3WYB - chains A and B; structure by X-ray diffraction, 2.40 A resolution.

# Chain A (and B)
Protein: Meso-diaminopimelate D-dehydrogenase
From: Ureibacillus thermosphaericus
Notes: EC 1.4.1.16; chain B of this document is another copy of the same molecule, construct and numbering; everything in this record applies to it too
UniProt: G1UII1 (DAPDH_URETH); residues 1-326 here = UniProt positions 1-326
Amino-acid sequence (334 residues; each row starts with the number of its first residue):
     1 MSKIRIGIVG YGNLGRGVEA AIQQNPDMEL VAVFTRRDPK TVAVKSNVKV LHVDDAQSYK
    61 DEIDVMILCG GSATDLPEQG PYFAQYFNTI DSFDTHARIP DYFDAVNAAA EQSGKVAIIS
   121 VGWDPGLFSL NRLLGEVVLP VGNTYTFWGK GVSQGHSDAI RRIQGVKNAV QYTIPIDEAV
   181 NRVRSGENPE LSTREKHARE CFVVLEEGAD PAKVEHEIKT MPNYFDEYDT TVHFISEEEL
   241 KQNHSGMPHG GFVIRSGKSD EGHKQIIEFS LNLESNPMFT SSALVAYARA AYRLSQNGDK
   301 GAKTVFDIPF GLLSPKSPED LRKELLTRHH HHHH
Not modelled in the structure: 1, 329-334
Construct notes: expression tag (327-334)
Swiss-Prot annotation at these positions:
  - binding site (NADP(+)): Tyr-11 to Leu-14, Thr-35 to Arg-37, Cys-69 to Ser-72, Ser-92 to Asp-94, Val-121 to Pro-125
  - binding site (substrate): Asp-94, Asp-124, Trp-148, Gln-154, Gly-155, Thr-173, Arg-199, His-249, Asn-276

# Chain A / chain B interface
Contacting residue pairs (140; chain A residue first):
  Ala-20(A) / Asp-260(B)
  Gln-23(A) / Asp-260(B)
  Gln-24(A) / Pro-140(B)
  Gln-24(A) / Val-141(B)
  Gln-24(A) / Lys-258(B)  hydrogen bond (side chain-backbone)
  Gln-24(A) / Ser-259(B)
  Gln-24(A) / Asp-260(B)
  Asn-25(A) / Pro-140(B)
  Lys-45(A) / Glu-261(B)  salt bridge
  His-96(A) / Lys-323(B)
  His-96(A) / Thr-327(B)
  His-96(A) / Arg-328(B)
  Ile-99(A) / Arg-322(B)
  Phe-103(A) / Arg-322(B)
  Ser-120(A) / Leu-326(B)
  Asp-124(A) / Leu-326(B)
  Asp-124(A) / Thr-327(B)  hydrogen bond
  Pro-125(A) / Leu-326(B)
  Ser-129(A) / Leu-325(B)
  Ser-129(A) / Leu-326(B)  hydrogen bond (side chain-backbone)
  Leu-130(A) / Phe-310(B)
  Asn-131(A) / Phe-269(B)
  Arg-132(A) / Leu-325(B)  hydrogen bond (side chain-backbone)
  Arg-132(A) / Leu-326(B)  hydrogen bond (side chain-backbone)
  Arg-132(A) / Thr-327(B)
  Leu-133(A) / Phe-310(B)
  Leu-133(A) / Leu-321(B)  hydrophobic
  Leu-133(A) / Leu-325(B)  hydrophobic
  Leu-134(A) / Leu-127(B)  hydrophobic
  Leu-134(A) / Phe-310(B)  hydrophobic
  Glu-136(A) / Lys-316(B)  salt bridge
  Glu-136(A) / Leu-325(B)
  Val-137(A) / Ala-286(B)
  Val-137(A) / Leu-313(B)
  Val-137(A) / Ser-314(B)
  Val-138(A) / Phe-279(B)  hydrophobic
  Val-138(A) / Ser-282(B)  hydrogen bond (backbone-side chain)
  Leu-139(A) / Phe-279(B)  hydrophobic
  Pro-140(A) / Gln-24(B)
  Pro-140(A) / Asn-25(B)
  Val-141(A) / Gln-24(B)
  Lys-258(A) / Gln-24(B)  hydrogen bond (backbone-side chain)
  Ser-259(A) / Gln-24(B)
  Ser-259(A) / Met-278(B)
  Asp-260(A) / Ala-20(B)
  Asp-260(A) / Gln-23(B)
  Asp-260(A) / Gln-24(B)
  Glu-261(A) / Lys-45(B)  salt bridge
  Glu-261(A) / Met-278(B)
  His-263(A) / Glu-274(B)
  His-263(A) / Ser-275(B)
  His-263(A) / Met-278(B)
  Lys-264(A) / Asn-272(B)
  Lys-264(A) / Glu-274(B)  hydrogen bond (backbone-side chain)
  Gln-265(A) / Asn-272(B)
  Gln-265(A) / Leu-273(B)
  Gln-265(A) / Glu-274(B)  hydrogen bond (side chain-backbone)
  Gln-265(A) / Ser-275(B)  hydrogen bond (side chain-backbone)
  Gln-265(A) / Met-278(B)
  Gln-265(A) / Phe-279(B)
  Ile-266(A) / Ser-270(B)
  Ile-266(A) / Leu-271(B)
  Ile-266(A) / Asn-272(B)  hydrogen bond (backbone-backbone)
  Ile-267(A) / Phe-269(B)  hydrophobic
  Ile-267(A) / Ser-270(B)
  Ile-267(A) / Leu-271(B)  hydrophobic
  Ile-267(A) / Phe-279(B)  hydrophobic
  Glu-268(A) / Glu-268(B)
  Glu-268(A) / Phe-269(B)
  Glu-268(A) / Ser-270(B)  hydrogen bond (backbone-backbone)
  Phe-269(A) / Asn-131(B)
  Phe-269(A) / Ile-267(B)  hydrophobic
  Phe-269(A) / Glu-268(B)
  Ser-270(A) / Ile-266(B)
  Ser-270(A) / Ile-267(B)
  Ser-270(A) / Glu-268(B)  hydrogen bond (backbone-backbone)
  Leu-271(A) / Ile-266(B)
  Leu-271(A) / Ile-267(B)  hydrophobic
  Asn-272(A) / Lys-264(B)
  Asn-272(A) / Gln-265(B)
  Asn-272(A) / Ile-266(B)  hydrogen bond (backbone-backbone)
  Leu-273(A) / Gln-265(B)
  Glu-274(A) / His-263(B)
  Glu-274(A) / Lys-264(B)  hydrogen bond (side chain-backbone)
  Glu-274(A) / Gln-265(B)  hydrogen bond (backbone-side chain)
  Ser-275(A) / His-263(B)
  Ser-275(A) / Gln-265(B)  hydrogen bond (backbone-side chain)
  Met-278(A) / Ser-259(B)
  Met-278(A) / Glu-261(B)
  Met-278(A) / His-263(B)
  Met-278(A) / Gln-265(B)
  Phe-279(A) / Val-138(B)  hydrophobic
  Phe-279(A) / Leu-139(B)  hydrophobic
  Phe-279(A) / Gln-265(B)
  Phe-279(A) / Ile-267(B)  hydrophobic
  Ser-282(A) / Val-138(B)  hydrogen bond (side chain-backbone)
  Ala-286(A) / Val-137(B)
  Thr-304(A) / Arg-322(B)
  Thr-304(A) / Leu-326(B)
  Phe-306(A) / Pro-309(B)
  Phe-306(A) / Phe-310(B)
  Phe-306(A) / Gly-311(B)  hydrogen bond (backbone-backbone)
  Phe-306(A) / Leu-321(B)
  Phe-306(A) / Leu-325(B)  hydrophobic
  Asp-307(A) / Pro-309(B)
  Ile-308(A) / Pro-309(B)
  Pro-309(A) / Phe-306(B)
  Pro-309(A) / Asp-307(B)
  Pro-309(A) / Ile-308(B)
  Phe-310(A) / Leu-130(B)
  Phe-310(A) / Leu-133(B)
  Phe-310(A) / Leu-134(B)  hydrophobic
  Phe-310(A) / Phe-306(B)
  Phe-310(A) / Phe-310(B)  hydrophobic
  Gly-311(A) / Leu-133(B)
  Gly-311(A) / Phe-306(B)  hydrogen bond (backbone-backbone)
  Leu-313(A) / Val-137(B)
  Ser-314(A) / Val-137(B)
  Lys-316(A) / Glu-136(B)  salt bridge
  Leu-321(A) / Leu-133(B)  hydrophobic
  Leu-321(A) / Phe-306(B)
  Arg-322(A) / Ile-99(B)
  Arg-322(A) / Phe-103(B)
  Arg-322(A) / Thr-304(B)
  Lys-323(A) / His-96(B)
  Leu-325(A) / Ser-129(B)
  Leu-325(A) / Arg-132(B)  hydrogen bond (backbone-side chain)
  Leu-325(A) / Glu-136(B)
  Leu-325(A) / Phe-306(B)  hydrophobic
  Leu-326(A) / Ser-120(B)
  Leu-326(A) / Asp-124(B)
  Leu-326(A) / Pro-125(B)
  Leu-326(A) / Ser-129(B)  hydrogen bond (backbone-side chain)
  Leu-326(A) / Arg-132(B)  hydrogen bond (backbone-side chain)
  Leu-326(A) / Thr-304(B)
  Thr-327(A) / Asp-94(B)
  Thr-327(A) / His-96(B)
  Thr-327(A) / Asp-124(B)  hydrogen bond
  Thr-327(A) / Arg-132(B)
  Arg-328(A) / His-96(B)
Interface residues without a listed pair, chain A (68 interface residues in all): Asp-94, Leu-127, Trp-148, Gly-262, Ala-283, Val-305, Glu-324
Interface residues without a listed pair, chain B (67 interface residues in all): Gly-262, Ala-283, Val-305, Glu-324

# Overview
68 residues of chain A and 67 residues of chain B are in contact, with 24 hydrogen bonds and 4 salt bridges.
Polar pairs include Lys-45(A)/Glu-261(B), Glu-136(A)/Lys-316(B) and Gln-24(A)/Lys-258(B). From UniProt: 19
NADP+-binding residues and 9 substrate-binding residues on chain A.
Both chains are Meso-diaminopimelate D-dehydrogenase (Ureibacillus thermosphaericus). Entry 3WYB (Structure of
a meso-diaminopimelate dehydrogenase) was determined by X-ray diffraction (same publication as 3WYC).
